PDB entry 7Y27 | electron microscopy, 3.48 A resolution | chains A and F of the 6 polymer chains in the assembly

Chain A:
Protein: Guanine nucleotide-binding protein G(I)/G(S)/G(T) subunit beta-1
From: Homo sapiens
UniProt: P62873 (GBB1_HUMAN); residues 3-340 here = UniProt positions 3-340
Sequence (338 residues; row label = number of the first residue in the row):
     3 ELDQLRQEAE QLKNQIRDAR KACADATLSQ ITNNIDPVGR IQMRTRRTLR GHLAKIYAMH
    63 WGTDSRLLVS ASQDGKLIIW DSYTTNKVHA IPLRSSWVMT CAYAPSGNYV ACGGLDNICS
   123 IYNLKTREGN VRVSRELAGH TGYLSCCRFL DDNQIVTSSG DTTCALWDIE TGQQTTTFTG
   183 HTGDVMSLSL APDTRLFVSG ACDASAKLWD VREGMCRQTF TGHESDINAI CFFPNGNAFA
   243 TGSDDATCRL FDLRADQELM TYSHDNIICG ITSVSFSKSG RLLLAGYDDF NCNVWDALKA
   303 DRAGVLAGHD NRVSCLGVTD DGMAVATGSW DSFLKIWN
UniProt features mapped onto this chain:
  - modified residue: His266 (Phosphohistidine)
  - natural variant: Leu30 (L30F: In MRD42; uncertain significance), Arg52 (R52G: In MRD42), Gly64 (G64V: In MRD42), Asp76 (D76E: In MRD42; D76G: In MRD42), Gly77 (G77S: In MRD42), Lys78 (K78R: In MRD42), Ile80 (I80N: In MRD42; I80T: In MRD42), His91 (H91R: In MRD42; uncertain significance), Ala92 (A92T: In MRD42), Pro94 (P94S: In MRD42), Leu95 (L95P: In MRD42), Arg96 (R96L: In MRD42), 5 further natural variant entries in UniProt

Chain F:
Protein: Guanine nucleotide-binding protein G(I)/G(S)/G(O) subunit gamma-2
From: Homo sapiens
UniProt: P59768 (GBG2_HUMAN); numbering as in UniProt (aligned over 1-71)
Sequence (71 residues; numbered 1 to 71; the number before each row is that of its first residue):
     1 MASNNTASIA QARKLVEQLK MEANIDRIKV SKAAADLMAY CEAHAKEDPL LTPVPASENP
    61 FREKKFFSAI L
Unresolved in the structure: 1-10, 63-71
Sequence notes: engineered mutation Ser68 (Cys in P59768)
UniProt features mapped onto this chain:
  - modified residue: Ala2 (N-acetylalanine)

How chain A and chain F interact:
Pairs across the interface (25):
  Leu7(A) with Val16(F)
  Leu14(A) with Leu19(F), hydrophobic
  Arg49(A) with Phe61(F), hydrogen bond (side chain-backbone)
  Tyr85(A) with Pro60(F); Phe61(F), hydrophobic
  Arg219(A) with Glu22(F)
  Gln220(A) with Ile25(F)
  Thr221(A) with Glu22(F)
  Asn237(A) with Tyr40(F)
  Arg256(A) with Ile28(F)
  Gln259(A) with Val30(F)
  Leu261(A) with Val30(F), hydrophobic
  Ser279(A) with Asp48(F)
  Lys280(A) with Glu47(F); Asp48(F)
  Ser281(A) with Cys41(F); His44(F), hydrogen bond (side chain-backbone); Asp48(F), hydrogen bond (backbone-side chain)
  Gly282(A) with Cys41(F)
  Arg283(A) with Cys41(F); Leu51(F)
  Gly324(A) with Pro49(F)
  Met325(A) with Pro49(F), hydrophobic; Pro60(F)
  Asn340(A) with Asn59(F)
Interface residues without a listed pair, chain A (31 interface residues in all): Ala11, Cys25, Ala26, Ala28, Val40, Ser84, Phe235, Asp254, Ala257, Leu300, Ala326, Ile338
Interface residues without a listed pair, chain F (21 interface residues in all): Ala12, Ala33, Leu37, Ala45, Leu50

In short:
31 residues of chain A and 21 residues of chain F are in contact, with 3 hydrogen bonds. Polar pairs include
Arg49(A)-Phe61(F), Ser281(A)-His44(F) and Ser281(A)-Asp48(F).
Chain A is Guanine nucleotide-binding protein G(I)/G(S)/G(T) subunit beta-1 and chain F is Guanine
nucleotide-binding protein G(I)/G(S)/G(O) subunit gamma-2, both from Homo sapiens; the structure, Cryo-EM
structure of the SST-14-bound SSTR2-miniGq-scFv16 complex, was determined by electron microscopy together with
7Y24 and 7Y26 from the same study.
